PDB entry 2CK3 | X-ray diffraction, 1.95 A resolution | chains H and I of the 9 polymer chains in the assembly

# Chain H
Protein: ATP synthase subunit delta, mitochondrial
Source organism: Bos taurus
Notes: EC 3.6.1.34, 3.6.3.14
UniProt: P05630 (ATPD_BOVIN); residues 1-146 here correspond to UniProt positions 23-168 (UniProt number = residue number + 22)
Sequence (146 residues; each row starts with the number of its first residue):
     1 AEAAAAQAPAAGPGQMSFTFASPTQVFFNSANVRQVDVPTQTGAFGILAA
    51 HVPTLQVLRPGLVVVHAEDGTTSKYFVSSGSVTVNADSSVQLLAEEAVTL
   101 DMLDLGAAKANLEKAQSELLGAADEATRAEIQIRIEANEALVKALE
Unresolved in the structure: 1-16, 30-34, 41-57, 66-75, 82-90, 141-146
Swiss-Prot annotation at these positions:
  - modified residue (N6-acetyllysine): K114, K143

# Chain I
Protein: ATP synthase subunit epsilon, mitochondrial
Source organism: Bos taurus
Notes: EC 3.6.1.34, 3.6.3.14
UniProt: P05632 (ATP5E_BOVIN); residues 1-50 here correspond to UniProt positions 2-51 (UniProt number = residue number + 1)
Sequence (50 residues; each row starts with the number of its first residue):
     1 VAYWRQAGLSYIRYSQICAKAVRDALKTEFKANAMKTSGSTIKIVKVKKE
Unresolved in the structure: 26-50
Swiss-Prot annotation at these positions:
  - modified residue (N6-acetyllysine): K20, K31, K36, K43

# Interface between chain H and chain I
Contacting residue pairs - 41 pairs, chain H then chain I:
  L58(H) - Y11(I)  hydrogen bond (backbone-side chain)
  L58(H) - Y14(I)
  P60(H) - Y14(I)
  P60(H) - C18(I)  hydrophobic
  F76(H) - V22(I)  hydrophobic
  S78(H) - C18(I)
  S78(H) - A19(I)
  S78(H) - V22(I)
  S79(H) - Y11(I)
  S79(H) - S15(I)  hydrogen bond
  S79(H) - C18(I)
  G80(H) - Y11(I)  hydrogen bond (backbone-side chain)
  E95(H) - S15(I)  hydrogen bond
  E95(H) - Q16(I)
  E95(H) - A19(I)
  E95(H) - R23(I)  salt bridge
  E96(H) - A19(I)
  E96(H) - R23(I)  salt bridge
  V98(H) - V22(I)  hydrophobic
  L103(H) - V22(I)
  L103(H) - A25(I)
  D104(H) - A25(I)  hydrogen bond (backbone-backbone)
  N111(H) - D24(I)  hydrogen bond (side chain-backbone)
  N111(H) - A25(I)
  E125(H) - A7(I)
  A126(H) - A7(I)
  A126(H) - L9(I)  hydrophobic
  A129(H) - Y3(I)
  A129(H) - L9(I)  hydrophobic
  E130(H) - L9(I)
  E130(H) - R13(I)  salt bridge
  E130(H) - I17(I)
  Q132(H) - Y3(I)
  I133(H) - Y3(I)  hydrogen bond (backbone-side chain)
  I133(H) - W4(I)  hydrophobic
  I133(H) - Y14(I)  hydrophobic
  I133(H) - I17(I)  hydrophobic
  I133(H) - C18(I)  hydrophobic
  R134(H) - I17(I)
  E136(H) - Y14(I)  hydrogen bond
  A137(H) - A21(I)  hydrophobic
Other interface residues (no listed pair), chain H (26 interface residues in all): R59, M102, L105, A108, N138

# In short
Chain H and chain I form an interface of 26 and 17 residues respectively; the contacts include 8 hydrogen
bonds and 3 salt bridges. Polar contacts include E95(H)-R23(I), E96(H)-R23(I) and E130(H)-R13(I).
Chain H is ATP synthase subunit delta, mitochondrial and chain I is ATP synthase subunit epsilon,
mitochondrial, both from Bos taurus; the structure, Azide inhibited bovine F1-ATPase, was determined by X-ray
diffraction.
